PDB entry 6XER | X-ray diffraction, 2.50 A resolution | chains B and C of the 5 polymer chains in the assembly

Chain B:
Protein: Tubulin beta chain
From: Sus scrofa
Reference sequence: A0A287AGU7 (A0A287AGU7_PIG); numbering as in UniProt (aligned over 1-433)
Chain sequence (433 residues; numbered 1 to 433; the number before each row is that of its first residue):
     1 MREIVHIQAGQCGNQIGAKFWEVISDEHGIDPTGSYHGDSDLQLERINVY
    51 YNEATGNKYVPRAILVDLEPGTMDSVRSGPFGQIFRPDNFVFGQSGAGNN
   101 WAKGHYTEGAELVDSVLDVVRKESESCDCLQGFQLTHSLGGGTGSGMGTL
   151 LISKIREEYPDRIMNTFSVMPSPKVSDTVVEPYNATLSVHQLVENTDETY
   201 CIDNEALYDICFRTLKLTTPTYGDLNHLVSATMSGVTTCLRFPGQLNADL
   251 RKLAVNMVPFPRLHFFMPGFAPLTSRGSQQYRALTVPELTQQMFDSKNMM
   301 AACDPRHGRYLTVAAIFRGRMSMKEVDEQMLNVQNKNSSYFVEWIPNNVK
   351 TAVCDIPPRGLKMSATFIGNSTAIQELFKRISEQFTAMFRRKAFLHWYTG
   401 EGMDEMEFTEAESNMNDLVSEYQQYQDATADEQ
Not modelled in the structure: 279-283, 431-433
Small-molecule neighbours:
  - GDP (guanosine-5'-diphosphate): G10, Q11, C12, Q15, I16, D67, S138, G140, G141, G142, T143, G144, S145, V169, P171, V175, S176, D177, E181, N204, L207, Y222, L225, N226
  - colchicine (LOC; N-[(7S)-1,2,3,10-tetramethoxy-9-oxo-6,7-dihydro-5H-benzo[d]heptalen-7-yl]ethanamide): V236, C239, L240, L246, A248, D249, K252, L253, N256, M257, T312, V313, A314, I316, N348, K350, A352, I368

Chain C:
Protein: Tubulin alpha-1B chain
From: Sus scrofa
Reference sequence: Q2XVP4 (TBA1B_PIG); residues 1-438 here = UniProt positions 1-438
Chain sequence (438 residues; row label = number of the first residue in the row):
     1 MRECISIHVGQAGVQIGNACWELYCLEHGIQPDGQMPSDKTIGGGDDSFN
    51 TFFSETGAGKHVPRAVFVDLEPTVIDEVRTGTYRQLFHPEQLITGKEDAA
   101 NNYARGHYTIGKEIIDLVLDRIRKLADQCTGLQGFLVFHSFGGGTGSGFT
   151 SLLMERLSVDYGKKSKLEFSIYPAPQVSTAVVEPYNSILTTHTTLEHSDC
   201 AFMVDNEAIYDICRRNLDIERPTYTNLNRLISQIVSSITASLRFDGALNV
   251 DLTEFQTNLVPYPRIHFPLATYAPVISAEKAYHEQLSVAEITNACFEPAN
   301 QMVKCDPRHGKYMACCLLYRGDVVPKDVNAAIATIKTKRSIQFVDWCPTG
   351 FKVGINYQPPTVVPGGDLAKVQRAVCMLSNTTAIAEAWARLDHKFDLMYA
   401 KRAFVHWYVGEGMEEGEFSEAREDMAALEKDYEEVGVD
Not modelled in the structure: 38-45, 281-284
Small-molecule neighbours:
  - GTP (guanosine-5'-triphosphate): G10, Q11, A12, Q15, I16, D69, D98, A99, A100, N101, S140, G142, G143, G144, T145, G146, I171, P173, V177, S178, T179, E183, N206, Y224, L227, N228, I231
  - colchicine (LOC; N-[(7S)-1,2,3,10-tetramethoxy-9-oxo-6,7-dihydro-5H-benzo[d]heptalen-7-yl]ethanamide): N101, S178, T179, A180, V181
UniProt features mapped onto this chain:
  - motif: M1 to C4 (MREC motif)
  - active site: E254
  - binding site (GTP): G10, Q11, A12, Q15, E71, A99, S140, G143, G144, T145, G146, T179, E183, N206, Y224, N228, L252
  - binding site (Mg(2+)): E71
  - modified residue: K40 (N6,N6,N6-trimethyllysine), S48 (Phosphoserine), S232 (Phosphoserine), Y282 (3'-nitrotyrosine), R339 (Omega-N-methylarginine)
  - cross-link (Glycyl lysine isopeptide (Lys-Gly)): K326 (interchain with G-Cter in ubiquitin), K370 (interchain with G-Cter in ubiquitin)

How chain B and chain C interact:
Contacting residue pairs - 50 pairs, chain B then chain C:
  E69(B) - E254(C)
  P70(B) - R2(C)
  Q94(B) - M1(C)
  Q94(B) - R2(C)  hydrogen bond
  S95(B) - D251(C)
  G98(B) - T253(C)
  G98(B) - T257(C)  hydrogen bond (backbone-side chain)
  N99(B) - E254(C)
  N99(B) - N258(C)  hydrogen bond
  N99(B) - K352(C)
  P173(B) - K336(C)  hydrogen bond (backbone-side chain)
  P173(B) - P348(C)
  P173(B) - T349(C)
  S176(B) - T349(C)  hydrogen bond
  S176(B) - F351(C)
  D177(B) - F351(C)
  D177(B) - K352(C)  hydrogen bond (backbone-side chain)
  T178(B) - N258(C)  hydrogen bond
  V179(B) - N258(C)  hydrogen bond (backbone-side chain)
  V179(B) - T349(C)
  V179(B) - G350(C)
  T219(B) - K326(C)
  T219(B) - N329(C)
  T219(B) - A330(C)
  P220(B) - N329(C)  hydrogen bond (backbone-side chain)
  T221(B) - K326(C)
  Q384(B) - P348(C)
  A387(B) - W346(C)
  M388(B) - W346(C)
  M388(B) - P348(C)
  R391(B) - Y262(C)  hydrogen bond (backbone-side chain)
  R391(B) - W346(C)
  R391(B) - E434(C)  hydrogen bond (side chain-backbone)
  R391(B) - V435(C)
  R391(B) - V437(C)  hydrogen bond (side chain-backbone)
  R391(B) - D438(C)  hydrogen bond (side chain-backbone)
  K392(B) - Y262(C)
  A393(B) - P261(C)
  A393(B) - Y262(C)
  A393(B) - W346(C)  hydrophobic
  F394(B) - T257(C)
  F394(B) - V260(C)
  F394(B) - P261(C)  hydrogen bond (backbone-backbone)
  H396(B) - V260(C)  hydrogen bond (side chain-backbone)
  H396(B) - P261(C)
  H396(B) - Y262(C)
  H396(B) - P263(C)
  W397(B) - Q256(C)  hydrogen bond (side chain-backbone)
  W397(B) - T257(C)
  W397(B) - V260(C)  hydrogen bond (side chain-backbone)
Also at the interface, not in a pair above, chain B (29 interface residues in all): K103, K174, E181, P182, L395, G400
Also at the interface, not in a pair above, chain C (29 interface residues in all): K163, M313, D345

Summary:
The chain B/chain C interface involves 29 residues from each chain, with 17 hydrogen bonds. Polar pairs
include Q94(B)-R2(C), G98(B)-T257(C) and N99(B)-N258(C). Bound to chain B: GDP and colchicine. Ligands of
chain C: GTP and colchicine.
Here chain B is Tubulin beta chain and chain C is Tubulin alpha-1B chain, both from Sus scrofa. Entry 6XER
(Tubulin-RB3_SLD in complex with colchicine) was determined by X-ray diffraction, deposited together with 6XES
and 6XET.
